8YP8 - chains A and B; structure by X-ray diffraction, 2.14 A resolution.

== Chain A ==
Protein: Mitogen-activated protein kinase 14
Organism: Mus musculus
Notes: EC 2.7.11.24
Reference sequence: P47811 (MK14_MOUSE); numbering as in UniProt (aligned over 1-360)
Amino-acid sequence (379 residues; numbered -18 to 360; the number before each row is that of its first residue; numbers below 1 keep their minus sign (Gly-18 is residue -18)):
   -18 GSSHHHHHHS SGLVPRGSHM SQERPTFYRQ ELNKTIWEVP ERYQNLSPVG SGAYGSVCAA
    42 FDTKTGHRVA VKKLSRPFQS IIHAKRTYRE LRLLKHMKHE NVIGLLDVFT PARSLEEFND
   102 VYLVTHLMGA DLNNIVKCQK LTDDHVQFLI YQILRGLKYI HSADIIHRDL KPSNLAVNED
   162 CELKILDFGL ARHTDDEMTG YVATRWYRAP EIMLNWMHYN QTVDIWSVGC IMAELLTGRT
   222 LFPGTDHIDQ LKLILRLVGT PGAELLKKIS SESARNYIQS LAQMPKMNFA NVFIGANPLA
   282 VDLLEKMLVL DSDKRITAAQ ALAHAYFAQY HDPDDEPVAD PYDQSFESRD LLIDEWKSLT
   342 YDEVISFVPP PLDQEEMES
Unresolved in the structure: -18 to -1, 174-184, 354-360
Construct notes: expression tag (-18 to 0)

== Chain B ==
Protein: Tyrosine-protein phosphatase non-receptor type 7
Notes: EC 3.1.3.48
Reference sequence: P35236 (PTN7_HUMAN); residues 16-31 here correspond to UniProt positions 37-52 (UniProt number = residue number + 21)
Amino-acid sequence (16 residues; numbered 16 to 31; the number before each row is that of its first residue):
    16 RLQERRGSNV ALMLDC
Construct notes: engineered mutation Cys31 (Val52 in P35236)
Curated features (UniProtKB/Swiss-Prot):
  - region: Leu17 to Asp30 (Interaction with MAP kinases)
  - modified residue: Ser23 (Phosphoserine)

== Interface between chain A and chain B ==
Disulfides between the chains: Cys119(A)-Cys31(B)
Pairs across the interface (38; chain A residue first):
  Ala111(A) with Leu29(B), hydrophobic
  Asn115(A) with Leu29(B)
  Ile116(A) with Leu29(B), hydrophobic
  Lys118(A) with Cys31(B), hydrogen bond (side chain-backbone)
  Cys119(A) with Met28(B); Asp30(B); Cys31(B), disulfide
  Gln120(A) with Leu27(B); Met28(B), hydrogen bond (side chain-backbone)
  Asp125(A) with Gly22(B), hydrogen bond (side chain-backbone); Ser23(B)
  His126(A) with Arg21(B); Leu27(B)
  Phe129(A) with Leu17(B), hydrophobic; Gln18(B); Arg21(B)
  Tyr132(A) with Arg16(B), hydrogen bond; Leu17(B), hydrophobic
  Arg136(A) with Arg16(B)
  Val158(A) with Leu29(B)
  Asn159(A) with Leu27(B); Leu29(B)
  Glu160(A) with Ala26(B); Leu27(B), hydrogen bond (backbone-backbone); Leu29(B)
  Asp161(A) with Gln18(B), hydrogen bond (backbone-side chain); Arg21(B), hydrogen bond (backbone-side chain)
  Cys162(A) with Arg21(B); Leu27(B), hydrophobic
  Glu163(A) with Gln18(B), hydrogen bond
  Gln310(A) with Arg20(B), hydrogen bond (backbone-side chain); Arg21(B); Gly22(B)
  Tyr311(A) with Arg16(B), hydrogen bond (backbone-side chain); Arg20(B); Arg21(B)
  Asp313(A) with Arg16(B), salt bridge
  Asp316(A) with Arg16(B), salt bridge
Other interface residues (no listed pair), chain A (22 interface residues in all): Ala309
Other interface residues (no listed pair), chain B (14 interface residues in all): Val25

== In short ==
22 residues of chain A face 14 of chain B across their interface; the contacts include 1 disulfide bond, 10
hydrogen bonds and 2 salt bridges. Polar pairs include Asp313(A)-Arg16(B), Asp316(A)-Arg16(B) and
Lys118(A)-Cys31(B).
Chain A is Mitogen-activated protein kinase 14 (Mus musculus) and chain B is Tyrosine-protein phosphatase
non-receptor type 7; the structure, Structure of the p38alpha-pepHePTPm(16-31)(V31C ) complex, was determined
by X-ray diffraction.
